Entry 6HE6 (X-ray diffraction, 2.00 A resolution); this record covers chain A.

[Chain A]
Protein: Cell division protein FtsX
Organism: Streptococcus pneumoniae
UniProtKB: A0A0I6INF5 (A0A0I6INF5_STREE); residues 49-165 here correspond to UniProt positions 52-168 (UniProt number = residue number + 3)
Amino-acid sequence (117 residues; each row starts with the number of its first residue):
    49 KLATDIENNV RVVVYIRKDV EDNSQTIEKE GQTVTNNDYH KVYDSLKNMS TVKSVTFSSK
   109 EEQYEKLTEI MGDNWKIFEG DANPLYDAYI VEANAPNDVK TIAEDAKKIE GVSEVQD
Ligand contacts: dodecane-trimethylamine (CAT): Tyr112, Trp123, Phe126, Glu127, Asp129, Ala130, Asn131, Pro132
What the authors report for this chain:
  - conformationally variable residues: Gln111 to Glu127
  - contacts within the chain: Tyr112-Glu127
  - binding site for dodecane-trimethylamine: Trp123, Phe126
  - mutagenesis - E109A, E109A/N131A, E109Q, Q111A, Q111A/L115C, L115A, M119A, W123A, F126A, N131A, N131D: unchanged growth
  - mutagenesis - E109A/Q111A/L115A/M119A, E109Q, Q111A/L115C, L115A, L115A/M119A, M119A, W123A/F126A/N131A, N131D: unchanged expression
  - mutagenesis - E109A/Q111A/L115A/M119A, L115A/M119A, W123A/F126A/N131A: decreased growth
  - mutagenesis - L115A/M119A: abolished binding to PscBCC(47-267)

[Summary]
Ligands of chain A: dodecane-trimethylamine. The paper reports a binding site for dodecane-trimethylamine at
Trp123 and Phe126; E109A/Q111A/L115A/M119A, L115A/M119A and W123A/F126A/N131A reduce growth; 14 substitutions
were tested in all.
Chain A is Cell division protein FtsX (Streptococcus pneumoniae); the structure, Crystal structure of
Extracellular Domain 1 (ECD1) of FtsX from S. pneumonie in complex with dodecane-trimethylamine, was
determined by X-ray diffraction together with 6HEE and 6HFX from the same study.
